Entry 6I3M (electron microscopy, 3.93 A resolution); this record covers chains M and O of the 16 polymer chains in the assembly.

[Chain M]
Name: Eukaryotic translation initiation factor 2 subunit beta
From: Saccharomyces cerevisiae S288C
UniProtKB: P09064 (IF2B_YEAST); numbering as in UniProt (aligned over 1-285)
Chain sequence (285 residues; row label = number of the first residue in the row):
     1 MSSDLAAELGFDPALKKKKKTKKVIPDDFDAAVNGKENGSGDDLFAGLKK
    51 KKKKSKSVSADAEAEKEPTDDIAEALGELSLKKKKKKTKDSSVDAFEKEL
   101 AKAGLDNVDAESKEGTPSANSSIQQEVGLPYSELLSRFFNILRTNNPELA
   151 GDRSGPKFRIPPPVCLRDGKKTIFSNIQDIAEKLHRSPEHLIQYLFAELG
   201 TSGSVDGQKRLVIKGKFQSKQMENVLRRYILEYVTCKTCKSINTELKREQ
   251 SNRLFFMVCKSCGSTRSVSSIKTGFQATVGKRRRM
Unresolved in the structure: 1-126, 144-285
UniProt features mapped onto this chain:
  - zinc finger: C236 to C262 (C4-type)
  - modified residue: S40 (Phosphoserine), T69 (Phosphothreonine), S80 (Phosphoserine), S92 (Phosphoserine), S112 (Phosphoserine), T116 (Phosphothreonine), S118 (Phosphoserine)

[Chain O]
Name: Eukaryotic translation initiation factor 2 subunit gamma
From: Saccharomyces cerevisiae S288C
UniProtKB: P32481 (IF2G_YEAST); residues 1-527 here = UniProt positions 1-527
Chain sequence (527 residues; numbered 1 to 527; the number before each row is that of its first residue):
     1 MSDLQDQEPSIIINGNLEPVGEPDIVEETEVVAQETQETQDADKPKKKVA
    51 FTGLEEDGETEEEKRKREFEEGGGLPEQPLNPDFSKLNPLSAEIINRQAT
   101 INIGTIGHVAHGKSTVVRAISGVQTVRFKDELERNITIKLGYANAKIYKC
   151 QEPTCPEPDCYRSFKSDKEISPKCQRPGCPGRYKLVRHVSFVDCPGHDIL
   201 MSTMLSGAAVMDAALLLIAGNESCPQPQTSEHLAAIEIMKLKHVIILQNK
   251 VDLMREESALEHQKSILKFIRGTIADGAPIVPISAQLKYNIDAVNEFIVK
   301 TIPVPPRDFMISPRLIVIRSFDVNKPGAEIEDLKGGVAGGSILNGVFKLG
   351 DEIEIRPGIVTKDDKGKIQCKPIFSNIVSLFAEQNDLKFAVPGGLIGVGT
   401 KVDPTLCRADRLVGQVVGAKGHLPNIYTDIEINYFLLRRLLGVKTDGQKQ
   451 AKVRKLEPNEVLMVNIGSTATGARVVAVKADMARLQLTSPACTEINEKIA
   501 LSRRIEKHWRLIGWATIKKGTTLEPIA
Unresolved in the structure: 1-97, 153-168, 362-367, 445-448, 520-527
UniProt features mapped onto this chain:
  - region: G107 to S114 (G1), N135 to K139 (G2), D193 to G196 (G3), N249 to D252 (G4), S284 to Q286 (G5), A515 to A527 (Interacts with CDC123)
  - binding site (GTP): A110 to T115, N249 to D252, S284 to Q286
  - modified residue: T60 (Phosphothreonine), S258 (Phosphoserine)

[How chain M and chain O interact]
Contacting residue pairs (19):
  G128(M) - Q263(O)
  G128(M) - K264(O)
  Y131(M) - Q248(O)  hydrogen bond
  Y131(M) - Q263(O)
  Y131(M) - I280(O)
  Y131(M) - P282(O)  hydrophobic
  L134(M) - N290(O)  hydrogen bond (backbone-side chain)
  L134(M) - A293(O)  hydrophobic
  L135(M) - P282(O)  hydrophobic
  R137(M) - N290(O)
  R137(M) - D292(O)  salt bridge
  F138(M) - P282(O)
  F138(M) - S284(O)
  F138(M) - Y289(O)  hydrophobic
  F138(M) - N290(O)
  F139(M) - M254(O)
  F139(M) - R255(O)
  I141(M) - Y289(O)
  L142(M) - L287(O)  hydrophobic
Interface residues without a listed pair, chain M (10 interface residues in all): R143
Interface residues without a listed pair, chain O (18 interface residues in all): V251, E256, A259, V281, I283

[Overview]
The interface between chain M and chain O involves 10 residues on one side and 18 on the other, with 2
hydrogen bonds and 1 salt bridge. Among the polar pairs are R137(M)-D292(O), Y131(M)-Q248(O) and
L134(M)-N290(O). UniProt lists 13 GTP-binding residues on chain O.
Here chain M is Eukaryotic translation initiation factor 2 subunit beta and chain O is Eukaryotic translation
initiation factor 2 subunit gamma, both from Saccharomyces cerevisiae S288C. Entry 6I3M (eIF2B:eIF2 complex,
phosphorylated on eIF2 alpha serine 52) was determined by electron microscopy together with 6I7T from the same
study.
